PDB entry 9JJ8 | electron microscopy, 2.79 A resolution | chains l and I of the 51 polymer chains in the assembly

# Chain l
Name: Photosystem I reaction center subunit XI
Organism: Emiliania huxleyi CCMP1516
UniProtKB: Q4G3B5 (PSAL_EMIHU); residue numbers follow UniProt; this construct covers 1-145
Chain sequence (145 residues; numbered 1 to 145; the number before each row is that of its first residue):
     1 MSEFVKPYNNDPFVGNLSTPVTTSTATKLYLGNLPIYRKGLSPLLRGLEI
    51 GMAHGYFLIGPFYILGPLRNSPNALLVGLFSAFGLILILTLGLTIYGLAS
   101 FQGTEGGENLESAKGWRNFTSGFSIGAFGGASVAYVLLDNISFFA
Disordered / not traced: 1, 145
Ligand contacts:
  - beta-carotene (BCR), molecule 1: Y30, M52, A53, Y56, I125, G129, G130, S132, V133
  - beta-carotene (BCR), molecule 2: I50, H54, L89, G92, L93, I95, Y96, F119, F123
  - beta-carotene (BCR), molecule 3: F62, S81, G84, L85, I88
  - chlorophyll a (CLA), molecule 1: V5, L17, T19, P20, V21
  - chlorophyll a (CLA), molecule 2: N16, L17, T19, V21, T22, T27, Y30, L31
  - chlorophyll a (CLA), molecule 3: P20, V21, S24, T27, Y30, L31, L34, P35, I36, E49, I50, A53, H54, F57
  - chlorophyll a (CLA), molecule 4: Y30, N33, L34, R38, L48, E49, M52, A53
  - chlorophyll a (CLA), molecule 5: H54, F57, L58, L85, L89, Y96, A99, S100
  - chlorophyll a (CLA), molecule 6: Y56, F57, G60, P61, Y63, I64, L65, A134, L137, L138, I141
  - chlorophyll a (CLA), molecule 7: F57, L58, P61, F62, L65, G66, P67, R69, L85
  - chlorophyll a (CLA), molecule 8: F62, P67, L68, V77, F80, S81, G84, L87, I88, L91
  - chlorophyll a (CLA), molecule 9: L76, L79, Y135
  - chlorophyll a (CLA), molecule 10: I88, L89, L91, G92, I95

# Chain I
Name: Light harvesting protein
Organism: Emiliania huxleyi CCMP1516
UniProtKB: A0A7S3TFW5 (A0A7S3TFW5_EMIHU); residues 1-209 here = UniProt positions 1-209
Chain sequence (209 residues; numbered 1 to 209; the number before each row is that of its first residue):
     1 GGIAPSCTSLTEEMLAAASSLPLALVQSGAALRAPQLQPLSAQLKVNGMV
    51 GDCKPLGYFDPLGFSKDASPETMAKFREAELKHGRVAMLACAGMITADKF
   101 HPLFGGKLSSNPLLAITQVPKLGLLQILLFIGFMEVFGILNSRRPDYEPG
   151 NFLGTSQWETTPTWDAYQLRELNNGRLAMFGAIGMLTHAYITGKGPLELL
   201 DAGNGGIVF
Disordered / not traced: 1-44, 201-209
Bound ions: chlorophyll a Mg near H188 (its only coordinating residue here)
Ligand contacts:
  - 19'-Hexanoyloxyfucoxanthin (A1EB1; [(2Z,4E,6E,8E,10E,12E,14E)-2-[2-[(4S,6R)-4-acetyloxy-2,2,6-trimethyl-6-oxidanyl-cyclohexylidene]ethenyl]-6,11,15-trimethyl-16-oxidanylidene-17-[(1S,4S,6R)-2,2,6-trimethyl-4-oxidanyl-7-oxabicyclo[4.1.0]heptan-1-yl]heptadeca-2,4,6,8,10,12,14-heptaenyl] hexanoate): S110, P112, L113, I116, A189, Y190, G193
  - Fucoxanthin (A86; (3S,3'S,5R,5'R,6S,6'R,8'R)-3,5'-dihydroxy-8-oxo-6',7'-didehydro-5,5',6,6',7,8-hexahydro-5,6-epoxy-beta,beta-caroten-3'- yl acetate): C53, P55, L56, N173, R176, L177, F180, I191
  - chlorophyll a (CLA), molecule 1: V46, M49, V50, G51, D52, C53, L56, G57, Y58, F59, D60, F64, S65, F76, R77, A79, E80, H83, R176, M179, F180, I183
  - chlorophyll a (CLA), molecule 2: K54, P55, A166, L169, R170, N173, N174, L177
  - chlorophyll a (CLA), molecule 3: L56, F59, P61, L62
  - chlorophyll a (CLA), molecule 4: F64, K75, F76, A79, H83, I183
  - chlorophyll a (CLA), molecule 5: K75, E78, A79, K82, H83, V86, L128, I131, G132, E135, I139
  - chlorophyll a (CLA), molecule 6: R85, M88, L89, G150, N151, F152, L153, T155, W164, Y167, Q168, R170, E171, N174
  - chlorophyll a (CLA), molecule 7: V86, L89, A90, A92, G93, T96, A97, F100, H101, P102, L103, F104, K107, L108, L114, A115, V119, F130, M134
  - chlorophyll a (CLA), molecule 8: F133, F137, L140
  - chlorophyll a (CLA), molecule 9: L153, T163, W164, Y167
  - chlorophyll a (CLA), molecule 10: Y167, R170, N174, L177
  - chlorophyll a (CLA), molecule 11: F180, G181, I183, G184, T187, H188, T192, L199
  - Diadinoxanthin (DD6; (3S,3'R,5R,6S,7cis)-7',8'-didehydro-5,6-dihydro-5,6-epoxy-beta,beta-carotene-3,3'-diol), molecule 1: F59, D60, P61, L62, F64, H83, V86, A87, A90, M94, N111, P112, L114, A115, M179, F180, A182, I183, L186
  - Diadinoxanthin (DD6), molecule 2: K82, R85, V86, L89, L103, F104, I127, F130, I131, M134, E135, F152
  - Diadinoxanthin (DD6), molecule 3: M88, C91, A92, I95, N174, L177, A178, G181, M185, H188, P196, L199
  - Chlorophyll c2 / 1,2-distearoyl-monogalactosyl-diglyceride: F104, P120, L122, G123, Q126, I127, F130

# How chain l and chain I interact
Pairs across the interface (30):
  S2(l) - E159(I)
  S2(l) - T160(I)
  S2(l) - T161(I)  hydrogen bond (backbone-side chain)
  E3(l) - W158(I)
  E3(l) - E159(I)  hydrogen bond (backbone-backbone)
  F4(l) - W158(I)  hydrogen bond (backbone-side chain)
  F4(l) - W164(I)  hydrophobic
  K6(l) - Q157(I)
  K6(l) - W158(I)
  S18(l) - W158(I)  hydrogen bond (backbone-side chain)
  T19(l) - W158(I)
  P20(l) - L153(I)  hydrophobic
  P20(l) - W158(I)  hydrophobic
  T23(l) - Q157(I)  hydrogen bond (backbone-side chain)
  T23(l) - W158(I)
  S24(l) - L153(I)
  S24(l) - W158(I)
  T25(l) - R144(I)
  T25(l) - F152(I)  hydrogen bond (side chain-backbone)
  T25(l) - L153(I)
  T25(l) - G154(I)  hydrogen bond (side chain-backbone)
  A26(l) - F152(I)  hydrogen bond (backbone-backbone)
  L29(l) - F137(I)
  L29(l) - L140(I)
  L29(l) - N141(I)
  L29(l) - R144(I)
  Y30(l) - F133(I)  hydrophobic
  Y30(l) - F137(I)  hydrophobic
  N33(l) - L140(I)
  F144(l) - L122(I)  hydrophobic
Other interface residues (no listed pair), chain l (17 interface residues in all): V5, K28
Other interface residues (no listed pair), chain I (20 interface residues in all): K121, D146, N151, T155, T163

# Summary
17 residues of chain l and 20 residues of chain I are in contact; the contacts include 8 hydrogen bonds. Polar
contacts include S2(l)-T161(I), F4(l)-W158(I) and S18(l)-W158(I). One chlorophyll a molecule is bound between
chain l and chain I.
Here chain l is Photosystem I reaction center subunit XI and chain I is Light harvesting protein, both from
Emiliania huxleyi CCMP1516. Entry 9JJ8 (Structural insights into the PSI-FCPI supercomplex from the
coccolithophore Emiliania huxleyi) was determined by electron microscopy.
